6N60 - chains C and M of the 9 polymer chains in the assembly; structure by X-ray diffraction, 3.68 A resolution.

Chain C:
Name: DNA-directed RNA polymerase subunit beta
Organism: Escherichia coli
Notes: EC 2.7.7.6
UniProt: P0A8V2 (RPOB_ECOLI); residue numbers follow UniProt; this construct covers 1-1342
Amino-acid sequence (1342 residues; numbered 1 to 1342; the number before each row is that of its first residue):
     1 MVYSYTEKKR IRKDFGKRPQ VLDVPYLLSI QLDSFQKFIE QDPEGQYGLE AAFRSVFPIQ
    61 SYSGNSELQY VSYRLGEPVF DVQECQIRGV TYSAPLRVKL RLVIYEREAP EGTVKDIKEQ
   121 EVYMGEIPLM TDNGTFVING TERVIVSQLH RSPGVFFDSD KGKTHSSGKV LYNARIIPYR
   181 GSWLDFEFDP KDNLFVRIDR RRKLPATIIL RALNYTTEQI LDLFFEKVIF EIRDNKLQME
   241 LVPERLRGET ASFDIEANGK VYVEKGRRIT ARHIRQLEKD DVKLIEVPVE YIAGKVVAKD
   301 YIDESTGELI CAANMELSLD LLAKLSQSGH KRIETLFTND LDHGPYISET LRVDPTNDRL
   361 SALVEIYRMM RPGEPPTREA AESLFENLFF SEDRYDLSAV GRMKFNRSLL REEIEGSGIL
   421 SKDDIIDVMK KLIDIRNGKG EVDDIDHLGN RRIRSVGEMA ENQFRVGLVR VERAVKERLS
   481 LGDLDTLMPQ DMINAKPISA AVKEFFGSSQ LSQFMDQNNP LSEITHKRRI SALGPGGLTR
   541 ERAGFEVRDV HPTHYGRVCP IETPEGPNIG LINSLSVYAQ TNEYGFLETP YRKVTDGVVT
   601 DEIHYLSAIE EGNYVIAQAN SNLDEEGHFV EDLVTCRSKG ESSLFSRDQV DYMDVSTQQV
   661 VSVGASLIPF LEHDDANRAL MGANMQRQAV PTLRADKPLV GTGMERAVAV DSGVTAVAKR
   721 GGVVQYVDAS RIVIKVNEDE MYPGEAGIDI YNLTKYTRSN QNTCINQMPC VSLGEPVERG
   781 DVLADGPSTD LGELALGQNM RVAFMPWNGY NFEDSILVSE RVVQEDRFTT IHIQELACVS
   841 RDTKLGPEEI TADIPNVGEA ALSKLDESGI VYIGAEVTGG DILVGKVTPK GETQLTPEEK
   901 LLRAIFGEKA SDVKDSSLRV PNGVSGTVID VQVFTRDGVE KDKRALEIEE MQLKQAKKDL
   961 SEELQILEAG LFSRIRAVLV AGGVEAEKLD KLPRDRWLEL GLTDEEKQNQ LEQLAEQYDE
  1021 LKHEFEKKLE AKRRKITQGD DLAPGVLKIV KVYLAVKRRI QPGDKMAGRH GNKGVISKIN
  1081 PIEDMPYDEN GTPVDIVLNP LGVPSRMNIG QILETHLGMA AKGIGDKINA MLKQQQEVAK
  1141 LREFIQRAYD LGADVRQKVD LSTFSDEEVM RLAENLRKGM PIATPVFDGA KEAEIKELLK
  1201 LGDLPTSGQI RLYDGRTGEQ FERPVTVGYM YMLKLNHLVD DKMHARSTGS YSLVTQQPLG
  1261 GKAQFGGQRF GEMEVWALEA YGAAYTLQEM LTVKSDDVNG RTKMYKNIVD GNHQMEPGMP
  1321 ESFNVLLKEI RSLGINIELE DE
Not modelled in the structure: 1-2, 108-111, 1262
Swiss-Prot annotation at these positions:
  - modified residue (N6-acetyllysine): Lys1022, Lys1200

Chain M:
Name: Microcin J25
Organism: Escherichia coli
UniProt: Q9X2V7 (MCJA_ECOLX); residues 1-21 here correspond to UniProt positions 38-58 (UniProt number = residue number + 37)
Amino-acid sequence (21 residues; numbered 1 to 21; the number before each row is that of its first residue):
     1 GGAGHVPEYF VGIGTPISFY G
Swiss-Prot annotation at these positions:
  - site: Gly4 (Essential for permeation into bacteria), Pro7 (Essential for permeation into bacteria), Tyr9 (Essential for permeation into bacteria and for RNAP inhibition), Phe10 (Essential for permeation into bacteria), Phe19 (Essential for permeation into bacteria), Tyr20 (Essential for permeation into bacteria)
  - cross-link: Gly1 to Glu8 (Isoglutamyl glycine isopeptide (Gly-Glu))

Chain C / chain M interface:
Residue-residue contacts - 8 pairs, chain C then chain M:
  Asp675(C) - Tyr9(M)  hydrogen bond
  Asp675(C) - Tyr20(M)  hydrogen bond
  Asn677(C) - Tyr20(M)  hydrogen bond
  Arg678(C) - His5(M)
  Arg678(C) - Gly21(M)  hydrogen bond (side chain-backbone)
  Ser1105(C) - Tyr20(M)
  Ser1105(C) - Gly21(M)
  Arg1106(C) - Gly21(M)
Interface residues without a listed pair, chain C (6 interface residues in all): Met1107
Interface residues without a listed pair, chain M (8 interface residues in all): Gly2, Ala3, Val6, Phe10

Summary:
The interface between chain C and chain M involves 6 residues on one side and 8 on the other, with 4 hydrogen
bonds. Polar pairs include Asp675(C)-Tyr9(M), Asp675(C)-Tyr20(M) and Asn677(C)-Tyr20(M).
Here chain C is DNA-directed RNA polymerase subunit beta and chain M is Microcin J25, both from Escherichia
coli. Entry 6N60 (Escherichia coli RNA polymerase sigma70-holoenzyme bound to upstream fork promoter DNA and
Microcin J25 (MccJ25)) was determined by X-ray diffraction together with 6N61 and 6N62 from the same study.
